PDB entry 8DGJ | electron microscopy, 4.02 A resolution (low resolution: residue-level contacts below are approximate; hydrogen-bond / salt-bridge calls are withheld) | chains A and N

== Chain A ==
Molecule: Endoribonuclease Dcr-1
Source organism: Drosophila melanogaster
Notes: EC 3.1.26.-
UniProtKB: Q9VCU9 (DCR1_DROME); residues 1-2249 here = UniProt positions 1-2249
Chain sequence (2249 residues; numbered 1 to 2249; the number before each row is that of its first residue):
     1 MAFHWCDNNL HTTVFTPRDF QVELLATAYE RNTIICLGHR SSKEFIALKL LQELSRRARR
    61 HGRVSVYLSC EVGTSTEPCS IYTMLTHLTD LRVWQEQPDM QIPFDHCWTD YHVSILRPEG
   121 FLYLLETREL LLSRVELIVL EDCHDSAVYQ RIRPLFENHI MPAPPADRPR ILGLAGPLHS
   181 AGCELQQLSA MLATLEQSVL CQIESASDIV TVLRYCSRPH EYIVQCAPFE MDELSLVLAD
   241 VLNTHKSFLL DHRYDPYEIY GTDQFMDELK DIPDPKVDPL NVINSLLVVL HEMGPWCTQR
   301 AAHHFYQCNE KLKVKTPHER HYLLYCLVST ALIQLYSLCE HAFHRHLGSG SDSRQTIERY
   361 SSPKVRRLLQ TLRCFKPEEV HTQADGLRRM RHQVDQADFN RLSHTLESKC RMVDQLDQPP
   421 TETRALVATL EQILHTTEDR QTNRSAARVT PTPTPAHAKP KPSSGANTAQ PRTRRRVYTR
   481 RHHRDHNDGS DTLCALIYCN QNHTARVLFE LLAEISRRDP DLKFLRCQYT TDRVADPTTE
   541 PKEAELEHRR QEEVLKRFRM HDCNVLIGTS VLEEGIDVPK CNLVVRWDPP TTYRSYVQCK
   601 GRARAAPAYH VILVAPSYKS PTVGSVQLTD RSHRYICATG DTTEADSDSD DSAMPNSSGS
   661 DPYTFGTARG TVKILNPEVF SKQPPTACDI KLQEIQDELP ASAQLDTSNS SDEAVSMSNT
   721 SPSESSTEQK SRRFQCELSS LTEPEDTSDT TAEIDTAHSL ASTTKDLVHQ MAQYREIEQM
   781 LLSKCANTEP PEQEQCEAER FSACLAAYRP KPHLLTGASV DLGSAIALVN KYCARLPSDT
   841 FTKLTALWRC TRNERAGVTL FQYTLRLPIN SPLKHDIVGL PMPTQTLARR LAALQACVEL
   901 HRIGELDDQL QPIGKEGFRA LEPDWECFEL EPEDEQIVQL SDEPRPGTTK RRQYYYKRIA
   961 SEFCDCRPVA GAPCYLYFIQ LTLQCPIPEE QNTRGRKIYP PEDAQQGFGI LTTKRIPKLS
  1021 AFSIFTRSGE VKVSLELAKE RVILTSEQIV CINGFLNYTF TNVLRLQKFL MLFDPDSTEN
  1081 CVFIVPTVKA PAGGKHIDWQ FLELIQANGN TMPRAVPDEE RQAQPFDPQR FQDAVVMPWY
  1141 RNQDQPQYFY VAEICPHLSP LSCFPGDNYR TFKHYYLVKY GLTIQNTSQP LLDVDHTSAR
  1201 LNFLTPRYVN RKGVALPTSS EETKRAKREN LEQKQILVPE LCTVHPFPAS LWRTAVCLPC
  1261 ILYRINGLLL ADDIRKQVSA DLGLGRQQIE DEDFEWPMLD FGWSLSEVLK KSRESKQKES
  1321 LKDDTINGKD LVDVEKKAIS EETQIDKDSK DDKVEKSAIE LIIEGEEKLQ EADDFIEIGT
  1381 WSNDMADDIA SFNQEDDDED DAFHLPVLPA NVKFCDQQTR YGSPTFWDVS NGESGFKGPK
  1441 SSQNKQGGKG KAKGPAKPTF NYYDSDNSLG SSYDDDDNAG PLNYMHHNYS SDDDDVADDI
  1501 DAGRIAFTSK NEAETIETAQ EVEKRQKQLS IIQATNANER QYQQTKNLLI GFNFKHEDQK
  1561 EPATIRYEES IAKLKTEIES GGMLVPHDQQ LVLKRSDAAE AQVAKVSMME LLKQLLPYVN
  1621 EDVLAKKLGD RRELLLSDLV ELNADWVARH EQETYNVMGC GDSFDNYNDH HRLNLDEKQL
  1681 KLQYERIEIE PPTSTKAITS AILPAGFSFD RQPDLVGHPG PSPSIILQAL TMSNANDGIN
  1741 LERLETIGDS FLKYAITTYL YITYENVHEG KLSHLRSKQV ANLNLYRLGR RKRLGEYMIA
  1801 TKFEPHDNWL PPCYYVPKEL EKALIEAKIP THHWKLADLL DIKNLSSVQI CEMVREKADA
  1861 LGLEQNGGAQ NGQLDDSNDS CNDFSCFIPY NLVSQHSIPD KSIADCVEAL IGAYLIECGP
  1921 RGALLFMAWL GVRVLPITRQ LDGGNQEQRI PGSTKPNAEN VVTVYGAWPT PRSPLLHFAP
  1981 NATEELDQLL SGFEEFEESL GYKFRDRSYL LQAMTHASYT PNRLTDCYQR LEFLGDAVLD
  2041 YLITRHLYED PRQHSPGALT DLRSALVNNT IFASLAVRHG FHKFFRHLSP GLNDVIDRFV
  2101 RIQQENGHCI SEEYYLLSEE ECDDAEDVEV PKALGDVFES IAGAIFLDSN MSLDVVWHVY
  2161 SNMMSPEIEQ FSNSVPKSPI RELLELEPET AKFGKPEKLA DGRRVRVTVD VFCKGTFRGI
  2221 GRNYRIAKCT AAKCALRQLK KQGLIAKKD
Not modelled in the structure: 1-12, 377-491, 616-761, 936-943, 951-970, 1289-1517, 1589-1606, 1681-1702, 1813-1894, 2122-2128, 2241-2249
Sequence notes: conflict R134 (Ser in Q9VCU9), S205 (Thr in Q9VCU9), L416 (Met in Q9VCU9), S702 (Ala in Q9VCU9), C796 (Ser in Q9VCU9), V1332 (Ala in Q9VCU9), A1338 (Pro in Q9VCU9), I1339 (Thr in Q9VCU9), I1345 (Leu in Q9VCU9)
Curated features (UniProtKB/Swiss-Prot):
  - region: D924 to K957 (Wing domain)
  - binding site (ATP): L37 to E44
  - binding site (Mg(2+)): E1745, D1749, D1905, E1908, E2032, D2136, E2139
  - site: K2132 (Important for activity)
  - modified residue (Phosphoserine): S1423, S1877, S1880
From the paper describing this entry:
  - conformationally variable residues (helix shift): E1222 to E1232

== Chain N ==
Molecule: Loquacious, isoform B
Source organism: Drosophila melanogaster
UniProtKB: Q9VJY9 (Q9VJY9_DROME); numbering as in UniProt (aligned over 1-465)
Chain sequence (465 residues; each row starts with the number of its first residue):
     1 MDQENFHGSS LPQQLQNLHI QPQQASPNPV QTGFAPRRHY NNLVGLGNGN AVSGSPVKGA
    61 PLGQRHVKLK KEKISAQVAQ LSQPGQLQLS DVGDPALAGG SGLQGGVGLM GVILPSDEAL
   121 KFVSETDANG LAMKTPVSIL QELLSRRGIT PGYELVQIEG AIHEPTFRFR VSFKDKDTPF
   181 TAMGAGRSKK EAKHAAARAL IDKLIGAQLP ESPSSSAGPS VTGLTVAGSG GDGNANATGG
   241 GDASDKTVGN PIGWLQEMCM QRRWPPPSYE TETEVGLPHE RLFTIACSIL NYREMGKGKS
   301 KKIAKRLAAH RMWMRLQETP IDSGKISDSI CGELEGEPRS SENYYGELKD ISVPTLTTQH
   361 SNKVSQFHKT LKNATGKKLL KLQKTCLKNN KIDYIKLLGE IATENQFEVT YVDIEEKTFS
   421 GQFQCLVQLS TLPVGVCHGS GPTAADAQRH AAQNALEYLK IMTKK
Not modelled in the structure: 1-357
Curated features (UniProtKB/Swiss-Prot):
  - region: A308, A309 (Necessary for binding pre-miRNA)

== Chain A / chain N interface ==
Residue-residue contacts (48; chain A residue first):
  H245(A) - H438(N)
  F248(A) - H438(N)
  D251(A) - T418(N)
  D251(A) - Q424(N)
  D251(A) - S440(N)
  H252(A) - Q424(N)
  R253(A) - E416(N)
  R253(A) - K417(N)
  R253(A) - F419(N)
  E258(A) - E416(N)
  I259(A) - E416(N)
  H303(A) - S361(N)
  Y306(A) - H360(N)
  Y306(A) - K363(N)
  Y306(A) - V364(N)
  Y306(A) - P433(N)
  Q307(A) - T358(N)
  Q307(A) - H360(N)
  Q307(A) - S361(N)
  E310(A) - H360(N)
  E310(A) - K363(N)
  E310(A) - P433(N)
  K311(A) - H360(N)
  K313(A) - V434(N)
  R320(A) - I414(N)
  R320(A) - E415(N)
  R320(A) - E416(N)
  C326(A) - V434(N)
  C326(A) - V436(N)
  L327(A) - V436(N)
  L327(A) - H438(N)
  T330(A) - V434(N)
  T330(A) - G435(N)
  T330(A) - V436(N)
  T330(A) - Y458(N)
  I333(A) - V364(N)
  I333(A) - F367(N)
  I333(A) - H368(N)
  I333(A) - M462(N)
  Q334(A) - Y458(N)
  Y336(A) - V364(N)
  Y336(A) - H368(N)
  S337(A) - H368(N)
  S337(A) - I461(N)
  L338(A) - I461(N)
  E340(A) - H368(N)
  H341(A) - K464(N)
  H341(A) - K465(N)
Also at the interface, not in a pair above, chain A (27 interface residues in all): D255, L323, S329
Also at the interface, not in a pair above, chain N (29 interface residues in all): Q359, K372, Q422, N454

== In short ==
27 residues of chain A face 29 of chain N across their interface. UniProt lists 8 ATP-binding residues and 7
Mg2+-binding residues on chain A. The paper reports conformational variability at E1222(A).
Chain A is Endoribonuclease Dcr-1 and chain N is Loquacious, isoform B, both from Drosophila melanogaster; the
structure, Structural Basis of MicroRNA Biogenesis by Dicer-1 and Its Partner Protein Loqs-PB - complex Ib,
was determined by electron microscopy together with 8DFV, 8DG5, 8DG7, 8DGA and 8DGI from the same study.
